8ASV - chains E and I of the 10 polymer chains in the assembly; structure by electron microscopy, 4.35 A resolution (low resolution: residue-level contacts below are approximate; hydrogen-bond / salt-bridge calls are withheld).

[Chain E]
Protein: Elongator complex protein 5
From: Saccharomyces cerevisiae
UniProtKB: P38874 (ELP5_YEAST); residue numbers follow UniProt; this construct covers 1-309
Chain sequence (309 residues; numbered 1 to 309; the number before each row is that of its first residue):
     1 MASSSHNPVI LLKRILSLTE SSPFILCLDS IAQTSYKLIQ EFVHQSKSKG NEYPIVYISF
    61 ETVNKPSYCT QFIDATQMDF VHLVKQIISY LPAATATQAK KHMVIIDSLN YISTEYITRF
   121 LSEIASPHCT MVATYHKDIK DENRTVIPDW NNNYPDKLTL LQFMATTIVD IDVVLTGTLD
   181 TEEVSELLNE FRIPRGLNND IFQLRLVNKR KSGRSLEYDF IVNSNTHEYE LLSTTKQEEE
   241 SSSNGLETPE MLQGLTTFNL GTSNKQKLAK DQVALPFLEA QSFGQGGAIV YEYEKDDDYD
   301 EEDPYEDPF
Not modelled in the structure: 1, 234-309
UniProt features mapped onto this chain:
  - modified residue (Phosphoserine): Ser3, Ser4

[Chain I]
Protein: Elongator complex protein 6
From: Saccharomyces cerevisiae
UniProtKB: Q04868 (ELP6_YEAST); residue numbers follow UniProt; this construct covers 1-273
Chain sequence (273 residues; row label = number of the first residue in the row):
     1 MGSVQRQDLV LFSDQSVLPA HFFQDSNSHN LFFITHQSCT QPLWMINALV ETHVLGSPSS
    61 LNESSSSMLP SSTRSHAVLA SFIHEQNYFT NSLNKLKIPS NNYNVLDFLS DFIVNNIHNK
   121 PRDKILSDVL AKFSAAIQNN PTDTIVIIEQ PELLLSLVSG LTCSELNNKF ITPLLRQCKV
   181 LIIVSNSDIF NIDEYDASVH SSNLQNFYKS SFIKSMINLN LNPLKTGFAK DVTGSLHVCR
   241 GGAPIATSNT SLHVVENEYL YLNEKESTKL FYR
Not modelled in the structure: 1-4
What the authors report for this chain:
  - mutagenesis - T226A/F228A/K230A: decreased catalytic activity

[How chain E and chain I interact]
Residue-residue contacts (37; chain E residue first):
  Ile31(E) with Lys209(I); Phe212(I)
  Tyr36(E) with Gly242(I); Pro244(I)
  Glu61(E) with Thr172(I); Lys214(I)
  Thr62(E) with Arg176(I)
  Val63(E) with His29(I); Leu175(I); Arg176(I)
  Asn64(E) with Ala246(I)
  Lys65(E) with Asn27(I)
  Tyr111(E) with Ser210(I)
  His136(E) with Ile213(I)
  Asp138(E) with Lys209(I)
  Ile139(E) with Asn206(I)
  Lys140(E) with Ser198(I); Val199(I); Ser202(I); Asn206(I)
  Glu142(E) with Thr162(I)
  Asn189(E) with Phe190(I)
  Glu190(E) with Phe190(I); Asn191(I)
  Arg192(E) with Asn220(I); Asn222(I); Pro223(I)
  Ile193(E) with Phe212(I)
  Arg195(E) with Val238(I); Cys239(I); Arg240(I); Val255(I); Glu256(I)
  Leu197(E) with Arg240(I)
  Asn198(E) with Arg240(I); Gly241(I)
  Asn199(E) with Arg240(I)
Other interface residues (no listed pair), chain E (25 interface residues in all): Thr34, Phe72, Asp74, Phe191
Other interface residues (no listed pair), chain I (35 interface residues in all): Thr35, Ser164, Asn218, Lys225, His237, Asn257

[In short]
The interface between chain E and chain I involves 25 residues on one side and 35 on the other. From the
paper: T226A/F228A/K230A of chain I reduce catalytic activity.
Here chain E is Elongator complex protein 5 and chain I is Elongator complex protein 6, both from
Saccharomyces cerevisiae. Entry 8ASV (Cryo-EM structure of yeast Elongator complex) was determined by electron
microscopy, deposited together with 8ASW, 8AT6 and 8AVG.
